Entry 7SFR (electron microscopy, 2.60 A resolution); this record covers chains A and D of the 51 polymer chains in the assembly.

# Chain A
Molecule: 23S rRNA
From: Mycobacterium tuberculosis
Sequence (3138 nucleotides; row label = number of the first residue in the row):
     1 UUGUAAGUGU CUAAGGGCGC AUGGUGGAUG CCUUGGCAUC GAGAGCCGAU GAAGGACGUG
    61 GGAGGCUGCG AUAUGCCUCG GGGAGCUGUC AACCGAGCGU GGAUCCGAGG AUUUCCGAAU
   121 GGGGAAACCC AGCACGAGUG AUGUCGUGCU ACCCGCAUCU GAAUAUAUAG GGUGCGGGAG
   181 GGAACGCGGG GAAGUGAAAC AUCUCAGUAC CCGUAGGAGG AGAAAACAAU UGUGAUUCCG
   241 CAAGUAGUGG CGAGCGAACG CGGAACAGGC UAAACCGCAC GCAUGGGUAA CCGGGUAGGG
   301 GUUGUGUGUG CGGGGUUGUG GGAGGAUAUG UCUCAGCGCU ACCCGGCUGA GAGGCAGUCA
   361 GAAAGUGUCG UGGUUAGCGG AAGUGGCCUG GGAUGGUCUG CCGUAGACGG UGAGAGCCCG
   421 GUACGCGAAA ACCCGGCACC UGCCUAGUAU CAAUUCCCGA GUAGCAGCGG GCCCGUGGAA
   481 UCCGCUGUGA AUCCGCCGGG ACCACCCGGU AAGCCUAAAU ACUCCUCGAU GACCGAUAGC
   541 GGAUUAGUAC CGUGAGGGAA UGGUGAAAAG UACCCCGGGA GGGGAGUGAA AGAGUACCUG
   601 AAACCGUGUG CCUACAAUCC GUCAGAGCCU CCUUUUCCUC UCCGGAGGAG GGUGGUGAUG
   661 GCGUGCCUUU UGAAGAAUGA GCCUGCGAGU CAGGGACAUG UCGCAAGGUU AACCCGUGUG
   721 GGGUAGCCGC AGCGAAAGCG AGUCUGAAUA GGGCGACCCA CACGCGCAUA CGCGCGUGUG
   781 AAUAGUGGCG UGUUCUGGAC CCGAAGCGGA GUGAUCUACC CAUGGCCAGG GUGAAGCGCG
   841 GGUAAGACCG CGUGGAGGCC CGAACCCACU UAGGUUGAAG ACUGAGGGGA UGAGCUGUGG
   901 GUAGGGGUGA AAGGCCAAUC AAACUCCGUG AUAGCUGGUU CUCCCCGAAA UGCAUUUAGG
   961 UGCAGCGUUG CGUGGUUCAC CGCGGAGGUA GAGCUACUGG AUGGCCGAUG GGCCCUACUA
  1021 GGUUACUGAC GUCAGCCAAA CUCCGAAUGC CGUGGUGUAA AGCGUGGCAG UGAGACGGCG
  1081 GGGGAUAAGC UCCGUACGUC GAAAGGGAAA CAGCCCAGAU CGCCGGCUAA GGCCCCCAAG
  1141 CGUGUGCUAA GUGGGAAAGG AUGUGCAGUC GCAAAGACAA CCAGGAGGUU GGCUUAGAAG
  1201 CAGCCACCCU UGAAAGAGUG CGUAAUAGCU CACUGGUCAA GUGAUUGUGC GCCGAUAAUG
  1261 UAGCGGGGCU CAAGCACACC GCCGAAGCCG CGGCACAUCC ACCUUGUGGU GGGUGUGGGU
  1321 AGGGGAGCGU CCCUCAUUCA GCGAAGCCAC CGGGUGACCG GUGGUGGAGG GUGGGGGAGU
  1381 GAGAAUGCAG GCAUGAGUAG CGACAAGGCA AGUGAGAACC UUGCCCGCCG AAAGACCAAG
  1441 GGUUCCUGGG CCAGGCCAGU CCGCCCAGGG UGAGUCGGGA CCUAAGGCGA GGCCGACAGG
  1501 CGUAGUCGAU GGACAACGGG UUGAUAUUCC CGUACCCGUG UGUGGGCGCC CGUGACGAAU
  1561 CAGCGGUACU AACCACCCAA AACCGGAUCG AUCACUCCCC UUCGGGGGUG UGGAGUUCUG
  1621 GGGCUGCGUG GGAACUUCGC UGGUAGUAGU CAAGCGAAGG GGUGACGCAG GAAGGUAGCC
  1681 GUACCAGUCA GUGGUAACAC UGGGGCAAGC CGGUAGGGAG AGCGAUAGGC AAAUCCGUCG
  1741 CUCACUAAUC CUGAGAGGUG ACGCAUAGCC GGUUGAGGCG AAUUCGGUGA UCCUCUGCUG
  1801 CCAAGAAAAG CCUCUAGCGA GCACACACAC GGCCCGUACC CCAAACCGAC ACAGGUGGUC
  1861 AGGUAGAGCA UACCAAGGCG UACGAGAUAA CUAUGGUUAA GGAACUCGGC AAAAUGCCCC
  1921 CGUAACUUCG GGAGAAGGGG GACCGGAAUA UCGUGAACAC CCUUGCGGUG GGAGCGGGAU
  1981 CCGGUCGCAG AAACCAGUGA GGAGCGACUG UUUACUAAAA ACACAGGUCC GUGCGAAGUC
  2041 GCAAGACGAU GUAUACGGAC UGACGCCUGC CCGGUGCUGG AAGGUUAAGA GGACCCGUUA
  2101 ACCCGCAAGG GUGAAGCGGA GAAUUUAAGC CCCAGUAAAC GGCGGUGGUA ACUAUAACCA
  2161 UCCUAAGGUA GCGAAAUUCC UUGUCGGGUA AGUUCCGACC UGCACGAAUG GCGUAACGAC
  2221 UUCUCAACUG UCUCAACCAU AGACUCGGCG AAAUUGCACU ACGAGUAAAG AUGCUCGUUA
  2281 CGCGCGGCAG GACGAAAAGA CCCCGGGACC UUCACUACAA CUUGGUAUUG AUGUUCGGUA
  2341 CGGUUUGUGU AGGAUAGGUG GGAGACUGUG AAACCUCGAC GCCAGUUGGG GCGGAGUCGU
  2401 UGUUGAAAUA CCACUCUGAU CGUAUUGGGC AUCUAACCUC GAACCCUGAA UCGGGUUUAG
  2461 GGACAGUGCC UGGCGGGUAG UUUAACUGGG GCGGUUGCCU CCUAAAAUGU AACGGAGGCG
  2521 CCCAAAGGUU CCCUCAACCU GGACGGCAAU CAGGUGGCGA GUGUAAAUGC ACAAGGGAGC
  2581 UUGACUGCGA GACUUACAAG UCAAGCAGGG ACGAAAGUCG GGAUUAGUGA UCCGGCACCC
  2641 CCGAGUGGAA GGGGUGUCGC UCAACGGAUA AAAGGUACCC CGGGGAUAAC AGGCUGAUCU
  2701 UCCCCAAGAG UCCAUAUCGA CGGGAUGGUU UGGCACCUCG AUGUCGGCUC GUCGCAUCCU
  2761 GGGGCUGGAG CAGGUCCCAA GGGUUGGGCU GUUCGCCCAU UAAAGCGGCA CGCGAGCUGG
  2821 GUUUAGAACG UCGUGAGACA GUUCGGUCUC UAUCCGCCGC GCGCGUCAGA AACUUGAGGA
  2881 AACCUGUCCC UAGUACGAGA GGACCGGGAC GGACGAACCU CUGGUGCACC AGUUGUCCCG
  2941 CCAGGGGCAC CGCUGGAUAG CCACGUUCGG UCAGGAUAAC CGCUGAAAGC AUCUAAGCGG
  3001 GAAACCUUCU CCAAGAUCAG GUUUCUCACC CACUUGGUGG GAUAAGGCCC CCCGCAGAAC
  3061 ACGGGUUCAA UAGGUCAGAC CUGGAAGCUC AGUAAUGGGU GUAGGGAACU GGUGCUAACC
  3121 GGCCGAAAAC UUACAACA
Not modelled in the structure: 1-4, 1013-1022, 3133-3138
Modified residues: 5MU (5-methyluridine 5'-monophosphate) at position 2177, 6MZ (N6-methyladenosine-5'-monophosphate) at position 2268, OMG (o2'-methylguanosine-5'-monophosphate) at position 2489, OMC (o2'-methylycytidine-5'-monophosphate) at position 2736, OMG (o2'-methylguanosine-5'-monophosphate) at position 2791
Metal / ion sites: Mg2+ site 1: A13, G15, G16; Mg2+ site 2: A14, G15; Mg2+ site 3: C31, G1370; Mg2+ site 4: C46, G217; Mg2+ site 5 near U72 (its only coordinating residue here); Mg2+ site 6 near U120 (its only coordinating residue here); Mg2+ site 7: G161, A162, U166; Mg2+ site 8: G194, U2481; Mg2+ site 9 near G194 (its only coordinating residue here); Mg2+ site 10: A199, C200; Mg2+ site 11 near G220 (its only coordinating residue here); Mg2+ site 12 near C251 (its only coordinating residue here); 208 more Mg2+ sites not listed
Ligand contacts: Sequanamycin 9 (WDP): G874, U875, G877, G880, A881, A2296, A2297, A2300, A2741, G2743, U2847, C2848, U2849

# Chain D
Name: 50S ribosomal protein L3
From: Mycobacterium tuberculosis
UniProt: A0A045HU18 (A0A045HU18_MYCTX); residue numbers follow UniProt; this construct covers 2-214
Chain sequence (213 residues; each row starts with the number of its first residue):
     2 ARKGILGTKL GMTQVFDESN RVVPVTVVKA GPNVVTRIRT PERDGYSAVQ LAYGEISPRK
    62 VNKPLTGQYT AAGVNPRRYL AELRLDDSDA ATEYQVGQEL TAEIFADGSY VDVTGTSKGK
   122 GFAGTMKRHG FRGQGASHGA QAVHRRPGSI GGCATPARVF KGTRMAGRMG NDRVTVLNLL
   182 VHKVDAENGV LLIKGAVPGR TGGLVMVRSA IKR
Metal / ion sites: Mg2+ near Gly140 (its only coordinating residue here)

# How chain A and chain D interact
Contacting residue pairs - 200 pairs, chain A then chain D:
  A872(A) - Gly140(D)  phosphate contact
  G873(A) - Gln142(D)  phosphate contact
  U875(A) - Gln142(D)  hydrogen bond to the base
  U1259(A) - Thr156(D)  base contact
  U1259(A) - Pro157(D)  base contact
  U1259(A) - Arg159(D)  hydrogen bond to the base
  U1259(A) - Phe161(D)  base contact
  A1889(A) - Phe123(D)  hydrogen bond to the sugar
  A1890(A) - Phe123(D)  sugar contact
  A1890(A) - Gly125(D)  hydrogen bond to the phosphate
  A1890(A) - Ala167(D)  sugar contact
  C1891(A) - Arg146(D)  salt bridge to the phosphate
  U1892(A) - Ala143(D)  phosphate contact
  U1892(A) - Val144(D)  phosphate contact
  U1892(A) - His145(D)  hydrogen bond to the phosphate
  U1892(A) - Arg146(D)  hydrogen bond to the phosphate
  U1892(A) - Arg147(D)  phosphate contact
  A1893(A) - Ala143(D)  phosphate contact
  A1893(A) - His145(D)  salt bridge to the phosphate
  C1905(A) - His139(D)  hydrogen bond to the base
  U1906(A) - His139(D)  sugar contact
  G1908(A) - His139(D)  hydrogen bond to the base
  C1910(A) - Ser138(D)  hydrogen bond to the base
  C1910(A) - His139(D)  stacking on the base
  U2231(A) - Ser138(D)  sugar contact
  U2231(A) - His139(D)  sugar contact
  C2232(A) - Gly136(D)  phosphate contact
  C2232(A) - Ala137(D)  hydrogen bond to the phosphate
  U2233(A) - Arg133(D)  salt bridge to the phosphate
  C2234(A) - Arg133(D)  salt bridge to the phosphate
  A2235(A) - Met127(D)  sugar contact
  A2235(A) - Arg133(D)  salt bridge to the phosphate
  A2236(A) - Arg146(D)  salt bridge to the phosphate
  C2262(A) - Arg159(D)  hydrogen bond to the phosphate
  G2263(A) - Arg159(D)  salt bridge to the phosphate
  G2270(A) - Thr156(D)  hydrogen bond to the base
  G2286(A) - Phe123(D)  base contact
  G2287(A) - Met166(D)  hydrogen bond to the base
  C2288(A) - Ile151(D)  sugar contact
  C2288(A) - Met166(D)  base contact
  A2289(A) - Arg147(D)  salt bridge to the phosphate
  A2289(A) - Pro148(D)  phosphate contact
  A2289(A) - Gly149(D)  sugar contact
  A2289(A) - Ile151(D)  sugar contact
  G2290(A) - Ser150(D)  phosphate contact
  G2290(A) - Ile151(D)  hydrogen bond to the phosphate
  G2290(A) - Gly152(D)  sugar contact
  G2290(A) - Gly153(D)  phosphate contact
  G2290(A) - Cys154(D)  hydrogen bond to the sugar
  G2290(A) - Pro157(D)  hydrogen bond to the sugar
  G2290(A) - Ala158(D)  hydrogen bond to the base
  G2290(A) - Arg159(D)  base contact
  G2290(A) - Val160(D)  base contact
  G2291(A) - Cys154(D)  phosphate contact
  G2291(A) - Ala155(D)  sugar contact
  G2291(A) - Ala158(D)  sugar contact
  U2749(A) - Arg133(D)  phosphate contact
  U2749(A) - Gly134(D)  sugar contact
  U2749(A) - Pro148(D)  hydrogen bond to the sugar
  U2749(A) - Gly149(D)  base contact
  U2749(A) - Ser150(D)  hydrogen bond to the base
  C2750(A) - Phe132(D)  sugar contact
  C2750(A) - Arg133(D)  hydrogen bond to the phosphate
  C2750(A) - Pro148(D)  sugar contact
  C2750(A) - Ser150(D)  hydrogen bond to the sugar
  G2751(A) - Phe132(D)  phosphate contact
  G2751(A) - Arg165(D)  salt bridge to the phosphate
  C2809(A) - Thr156(D)  hydrogen bond to the sugar
  A2810(A) - Cys154(D)  hydrogen bond to the phosphate
  A2810(A) - Ala155(D)  base contact
  A2810(A) - Thr156(D)  hydrogen bond to the phosphate
  G2812(A) - Ser150(D)  base contact
  G2812(A) - Gly152(D)  hydrogen bond to the base
  G2812(A) - Gly153(D)  hydrogen bond to the sugar
  G2812(A) - Cys154(D)  hydrogen bond to the sugar
  C2813(A) - Ser150(D)  hydrogen bond to the sugar
  C2813(A) - Gly152(D)  sugar contact
  C2813(A) - Gly153(D)  sugar contact
  C2813(A) - Cys154(D)  phosphate contact
  G2816(A) - Gln135(D)  hydrogen bond to the base
  G2816(A) - Val144(D)  sugar contact
  G2816(A) - Arg147(D)  salt bridge to the phosphate
  G2816(A) - Gly149(D)  base contact
  G2816(A) - Ser150(D)  base contact
  C2817(A) - Ala141(D)  sugar contact
  C2817(A) - Gln142(D)  phosphate contact
  C2817(A) - Val144(D)  sugar contact
  U2818(A) - Gly140(D)  sugar contact
  U2818(A) - Gln142(D)  phosphate contact
  U2849(A) - Gln142(D)  phosphate contact
  G2856(A) - Ile151(D)  base contact
  G2856(A) - Arg159(D)  sugar contact
  G2856(A) - Val160(D)  hydrogen bond to the sugar
  C2857(A) - Val160(D)  sugar contact
  C2857(A) - Phe161(D)  sugar contact
  C2857(A) - Lys162(D)  phosphate contact
  C2857(A) - Gly163(D)  hydrogen bond to the phosphate
  C2857(A) - Thr164(D)  sugar contact
  C2857(A) - Met166(D)  base contact
  C2858(A) - Arg129(D)  hydrogen bond to the sugar
  C2858(A) - Lys162(D)  salt bridge to the phosphate
  C2858(A) - Gly163(D)  hydrogen bond to the phosphate
  C2858(A) - Thr164(D)  sugar contact
  C2858(A) - Met166(D)  sugar contact
  C2858(A) - Ala167(D)  hydrogen bond to the sugar
  G2859(A) - Arg129(D)  salt bridge to the phosphate
  G2859(A) - Arg169(D)  hydrogen bond to the sugar
  C2860(A) - Arg169(D)  sugar contact
  A2871(A) - Asn63(D)  sugar contact
  A2872(A) - Leu66(D)  sugar contact
  A2872(A) - Gln69(D)  base contact
  A2872(A) - Leu81(D)  sugar contact
  C2873(A) - Arg40(D)  hydrogen bond to the base
  C2873(A) - Gln51(D)  hydrogen bond to the sugar
  C2873(A) - Leu81(D)  sugar contact
  C2873(A) - Glu83(D)  hydrogen bond to the sugar
  U2874(A) - Tyr47(D)  hydrogen bond to the sugar
  U2874(A) - Ala82(D)  phosphate contact
  U2874(A) - Glu83(D)  hydrogen bond to the phosphate
  U2875(A) - Tyr47(D)  sugar contact
  U2875(A) - Arg85(D)  salt bridge to the phosphate
  G2876(A) - Arg85(D)  salt bridge to the phosphate
  A2917(A) - Ser118(D)  phosphate contact
  A2917(A) - Ala197(D)  base contact
  A2917(A) - Pro199(D)  sugar contact
  C2918(A) - Lys10(D)  hydrogen bond to the phosphate
  C2918(A) - Met13(D)  hydrogen bond to the sugar
  C2918(A) - Ser118(D)  phosphate contact
  C2918(A) - Lys119(D)  hydrogen bond to the phosphate
  C2918(A) - Ala197(D)  sugar contact
  C2918(A) - Val198(D)  sugar contact
  C2918(A) - Pro199(D)  sugar contact
  C2918(A) - Gly200(D)  hydrogen bond to the phosphate
  C2919(A) - Lys10(D)  salt bridge to the phosphate
  C2919(A) - Met13(D)  sugar contact
  C2919(A) - Lys119(D)  salt bridge to the phosphate
  U2920(A) - Met13(D)  base contact
  U2920(A) - Thr14(D)  sugar contact
  U2920(A) - Gln15(D)  hydrogen bond to the sugar
  U2920(A) - Pro25(D)  base contact
  C2921(A) - Gln15(D)  sugar contact
  C2961(A) - Lys119(D)  salt bridge to the phosphate
  C2962(A) - Lys121(D)  salt bridge to the phosphate
  C2962(A) - Lys128(D)  salt bridge to the phosphate
  U2966(A) - Pro25(D)  sugar contact
  U2967(A) - Leu180(D)  sugar contact
  U2967(A) - Lys195(D)  sugar contact
  U2967(A) - Gly196(D)  sugar contact
  C2968(A) - Leu178(D)  hydrogen bond to the sugar
  C2968(A) - Asn179(D)  sugar contact
  C2968(A) - Lys195(D)  salt bridge to the phosphate
  G2969(A) - Leu178(D)  sugar contact
  G2969(A) - Asn179(D)  hydrogen bond to the phosphate
  G2969(A) - Lys213(D)  phosphate contact
  G2970(A) - Lys213(D)  salt bridge to the phosphate
  U2971(A) - Lys213(D)  base contact
  C3009(A) - Ile212(D)  phosphate contact
  C3009(A) - Lys213(D)  sugar contact
  U3010(A) - Thr176(D)  phosphate contact
  U3010(A) - Arg209(D)  salt bridge to the phosphate
  U3010(A) - Ile212(D)  phosphate contact
  C3011(A) - Arg174(D)  salt bridge to the phosphate
  C3011(A) - Thr176(D)  hydrogen bond to the phosphate
  C3012(A) - Arg174(D)  phosphate contact
  G3021(A) - Arg40(D)  base contact
  U3022(A) - Arg38(D)  hydrogen bond to the sugar
  U3022(A) - Arg40(D)  hydrogen bond to the sugar
  U3022(A) - Arg44(D)  sugar contact
  U3022(A) - Asp45(D)  hydrogen bond to the sugar
  U3023(A) - Arg38(D)  hydrogen bond to the sugar
  U3023(A) - Arg44(D)  salt bridge to the phosphate
  U3023(A) - Gln69(D)  hydrogen bond to the base
  U3024(A) - Pro65(D)  hydrogen bond to the sugar
  U3024(A) - Gly68(D)  sugar contact
  U3024(A) - Gln69(D)  hydrogen bond to the sugar
  C3025(A) - Lys64(D)  sugar contact
  C3025(A) - Pro65(D)  sugar contact
  A3045(A) - Lys64(D)  phosphate contact
  G3046(A) - Asn63(D)  phosphate contact
  G3046(A) - Lys64(D)  hydrogen bond to the phosphate
  G3047(A) - Asn63(D)  phosphate contact
  C3055(A) - Lys119(D)  base contact
  C3055(A) - Arg201(D)  sugar contact
  A3056(A) - Asn172(D)  hydrogen bond to the phosphate
  A3056(A) - Arg201(D)  salt bridge to the phosphate
  G3057(A) - Gly120(D)  phosphate contact
  G3057(A) - Lys121(D)  hydrogen bond to the phosphate
  G3057(A) - Gly122(D)  hydrogen bond to the phosphate
  G3057(A) - Arg169(D)  sugar contact
  G3057(A) - Met170(D)  phosphate contact
  G3057(A) - Asn172(D)  hydrogen bond to the phosphate
  A3058(A) - Gly122(D)  phosphate contact
  A3058(A) - Phe123(D)  hydrogen bond to the phosphate
  C3060(A) - Arg169(D)  base contact
  G3064(A) - Arg79(D)  salt bridge to the phosphate
  G3065(A) - Lys61(D)  salt bridge to the phosphate
  G3065(A) - Arg79(D)  salt bridge to the phosphate
  U3066(A) - Arg60(D)  salt bridge to the phosphate
  U3066(A) - Lys61(D)  phosphate contact
  C3068(A) - Arg60(D)  sugar contact
Interface residues without a listed pair, chain A (91 interface residues in all): A1911, U2752, G2819, A2916, U3026, A3061, A3069
Interface residues without a listed pair, chain D (93 interface residues in all): Ala72, Ala124, Gly168, Val175, Val177

# Overview
Chain A and chain D form an interface of 91 and 93 residues respectively, with 61 hydrogen bonds, 29 salt
bridges and 1 aromatic stacking contact. Polar pairs include U875(A)-Gln142(D), U1259(A)-Arg159(D) and
C1905(A)-His139(D). Chain A binds Sequanamycin 9.
Chain A is 23S rRNA and chain D is 50S ribosomal protein L3, both from Mycobacterium tuberculosis; the
structure, Unmethylated Mtb Ribosome 50S with SEQ-9, was determined by electron microscopy (same publication
as 7KGB).
